PDB entry 8ABF | electron microscopy, 2.30 A resolution | chains D and I of the 20 polymer chains in the assembly

[Chain D]
Protein: YALI0A17468p
Organism: Yarrowia lipolytica
UniProtKB: Q6CGP7 (Q6CGP7_YARLI); numbering as in UniProt (aligned over 1-330)
Chain sequence (330 residues; numbered 1 to 330; the number before each row is that of its first residue):
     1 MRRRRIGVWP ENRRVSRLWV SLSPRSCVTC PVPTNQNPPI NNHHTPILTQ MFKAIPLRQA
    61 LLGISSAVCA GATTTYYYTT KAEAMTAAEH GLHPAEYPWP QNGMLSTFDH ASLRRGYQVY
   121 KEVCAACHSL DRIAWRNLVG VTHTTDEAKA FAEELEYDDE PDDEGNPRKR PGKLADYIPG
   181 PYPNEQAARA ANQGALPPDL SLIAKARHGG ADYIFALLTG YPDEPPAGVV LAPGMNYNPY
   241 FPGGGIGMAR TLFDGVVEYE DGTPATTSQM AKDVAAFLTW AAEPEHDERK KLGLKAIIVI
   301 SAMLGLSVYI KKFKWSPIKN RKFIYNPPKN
Not modelled in the structure: 1-84, 329-330
Metal / ion sites: heme c Fe: H128, M248
Small-molecule neighbours:
  - heme c (HEC): V119, V123, C124, C127, H128, N192, A195, L196, P197, P198, L200, I203, R207, Y213, I214, L217, L218, F241, I246, G247, M248, T251, L252, V274, L278
  - phosphatidylethanolamine (PTY): L292, K295, A296, V299, I300, M303

[Chain I]
Protein: Complex III subunit 9
Organism: Yarrowia lipolytica
UniProtKB: Q6CG23 (Q6CG23_YARLI); numbering as in UniProt (aligned over 1-69)
Chain sequence (69 residues; each row starts with the number of its first residue):
     1 MAWATTFYNV FVKRNSAFVA TILASAFVFD MTFETAIDNF WDRINAGKQW KDIRHKYIEA
    61 AGDDDEDDE
Not modelled in the structure: 1-3, 58-69
Small-molecule neighbours: 1,2-diacyl-sn-glycero-3-phosphocholine (PC1): Y8, V12, K13, R14, N15, F18, V19, I22, L23

[Chain D / chain I interface]
Contacting residue pairs (34; chain D residue first):
  P100(D) - K48(I)  hydrogen bond (backbone-side chain)
  L105(D) - W41(I)
  L105(D) - I44(I)  hydrophobic
  L105(D) - N45(I)  hydrogen bond (backbone-side chain)
  S106(D) - N45(I)
  S106(D) - K48(I)
  T107(D) - W41(I)
  T107(D) - N45(I)  hydrogen bond (backbone-side chain)
  T107(D) - K48(I)  hydrogen bond (backbone-side chain)
  F108(D) - K48(I)
  D109(D) - K48(I)
  H110(D) - K48(I)  hydrogen bond (backbone-backbone)
  H110(D) - W50(I)
  H110(D) - I53(I)
  A111(D) - I53(I)
  R114(D) - Y57(I)
  G140(D) - W50(I)
  V141(D) - W50(I)
  T142(D) - W50(I)
  H143(D) - W50(I)
  T144(D) - W50(I)
  T144(D) - Y57(I)
  E147(D) - Y57(I)
  D287(D) - W41(I)
  K290(D) - W41(I)
  K291(D) - D38(I)  salt bridge
  K291(D) - W41(I)
  L294(D) - F40(I)  hydrophobic
  K295(D) - F33(I)
  K295(D) - E34(I)
  K295(D) - I37(I)
  I298(D) - F33(I)  hydrophobic
  I298(D) - I37(I)  hydrophobic
  V299(D) - F33(I)  hydrophobic
Also at the interface, not in a pair above, chain D (24 interface residues in all): M104, E260
Also at the interface, not in a pair above, chain I (15 interface residues in all): F29, G47, Q49

[In short]
Chain D and chain I form an interface of 24 and 15 residues respectively, with 5 hydrogen bonds and 1 salt
bridge. Polar contacts include K291(D)-D38(I), P100(D)-K48(I) and L105(D)-N45(I). Bound to chain D: heme c and
phosphatidylethanolamine. Ligands of chain I: 1,2-diacyl-sn-glycero-3-phosphocholine.
Here chain D is YALI0A17468p and chain I is Complex III subunit 9, both from Yarrowia lipolytica. Entry 8ABF
(Complex III2 from Yarrowia lipolytica, oxidised with ferricyanide, int-position) was determined by electron
microscopy together with 8AB6, 8AB7, 8AB8, 8AB9, 8ABA, 8ABB and 11 further entries from the same study.
